Entry 9R2F (electron microscopy, 2.80 A resolution); this record covers chains A and B of the 6 polymer chains in the assembly.

== Chain A (and B) ==
Protein: Isoform Fetal-tau of Microtubule-associated protein tau
From: Homo sapiens
Notes: chain B of this document is another copy of the same molecule, construct and numbering; everything in this record applies to it too
UniProtKB: P10636 (TAU_HUMAN), isoform P10636-2; residues 307-378 here correspond to UniProt positions 218-289 (UniProt number = residue number - 89)
Sequence (72 residues; each row starts with the number of its first residue):
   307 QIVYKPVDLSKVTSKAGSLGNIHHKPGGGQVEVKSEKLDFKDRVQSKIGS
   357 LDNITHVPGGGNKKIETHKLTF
Differences from the reference sequence: engineered mutation Ala322 (Cys233 in P10636)
From the paper describing this entry:
  - self-association interface (contacts with another copy of this molecule): Lys331 to Gln336
  - conformationally variable residues: Gly323 to Asn368

== How chain A and chain B interact ==
Pairs across the interface (158):
  Gln307(A) - Gln307(B)  hydrogen bond
  Ile308(A) - Gln307(B)  hydrogen bond (backbone-backbone)
  Ile308(A) - Ile308(B)  hydrophobic
  Ile308(A) - Val309(B)  hydrogen bond (backbone-backbone)
  Val309(A) - Val309(B)
  Tyr310(A) - Val309(B)  hydrogen bond (backbone-backbone)
  Tyr310(A) - Tyr310(B)  hydrophobic
  Tyr310(A) - Lys311(B)  hydrogen bond (backbone-backbone)
  Tyr310(A) - His374(B)
  Tyr310(A) - Lys375(B)  hydrogen bond (side chain-backbone)
  Tyr310(A) - Leu376(B)  hydrophobic
  Lys311(A) - Lys311(B)
  Pro312(A) - Pro312(B)
  Pro312(A) - Val313(B)  hydrogen bond (backbone-backbone)
  Pro312(A) - His374(B)
  Val313(A) - Val313(B)
  Val313(A) - Asp314(B)  hydrogen bond (backbone-backbone)
  Val313(A) - Leu315(B)
  Asp314(A) - Asp314(B)
  Asp314(A) - Leu315(B)  hydrogen bond (backbone-backbone)
  Asp314(A) - Ser316(B)
  Asp314(A) - Lys370(B)  salt bridge
  Leu315(A) - Leu315(B)
  Ser316(A) - Leu315(B)
  Ser316(A) - Ser316(B)
  Ser316(A) - Lys317(B)  hydrogen bond (backbone-backbone)
  Lys317(A) - Lys317(B)
  Val318(A) - Lys317(B)  hydrogen bond (backbone-backbone)
  Val318(A) - Val318(B)
  Val318(A) - Thr319(B)  hydrogen bond (backbone-backbone)
  Val318(A) - Ala322(B)
  Thr319(A) - Lys317(B)
  Thr319(A) - Thr319(B)
  Ser320(A) - Thr319(B)  hydrogen bond (backbone-backbone)
  Ser320(A) - Ser320(B)  hydrogen bond (backbone-backbone)
  Lys321(A) - Ser320(B)  hydrogen bond (backbone-backbone)
  Lys321(A) - Lys321(B)
  Ala322(A) - Ala322(B)  hydrogen bond (backbone-backbone)
  Gly323(A) - Ala322(B)  hydrogen bond (backbone-backbone)
  Ser324(A) - Lys321(B)
  Ser324(A) - Ala322(B)
  Ser324(A) - Ser324(B)
  Leu325(A) - Ser324(B)  hydrogen bond (backbone-backbone)
  Leu325(A) - Leu325(B)  hydrophobic
  Leu325(A) - Gly326(B)
  Gly326(A) - Gly326(B)  hydrogen bond (backbone-backbone)
  Asn327(A) - Gly326(B)
  Asn327(A) - Asn327(B)  hydrogen bond (side chain-backbone)
  Ile328(A) - Asn327(B)  hydrogen bond (backbone-backbone)
  Ile328(A) - Ile328(B)
  Ile328(A) - His329(B)  hydrogen bond (backbone-backbone)
  Ile328(A) - Val363(B)  hydrophobic
  His329(A) - His329(B)
  His330(A) - His329(B)  hydrogen bond (backbone-backbone)
  His330(A) - His330(B)  hydrogen bond
  His330(A) - Lys331(B)  hydrogen bond (backbone-backbone)
  His330(A) - Ile360(B)
  His330(A) - Thr361(B)  hydrogen bond
  Lys331(A) - Lys331(B)
  Pro332(A) - Lys331(B)
  Pro332(A) - Pro332(B)
  Pro332(A) - Gly333(B)  hydrogen bond (backbone-backbone)
  Pro332(A) - Asn359(B)
  Gly334(A) - Gly333(B)  hydrogen bond (backbone-backbone)
  Gly334(A) - Gly334(B)
  Gly335(A) - Gly335(B)
  Gly335(A) - Gln336(B)  hydrogen bond (backbone-backbone)
  Gly335(A) - Leu357(B)
  Gln336(A) - Gln336(B)
  Val337(A) - Gln336(B)  hydrogen bond (backbone-backbone)
  Val337(A) - Val337(B)
  Val337(A) - Glu338(B)  hydrogen bond (backbone-backbone)
  Val337(A) - Ser356(B)
  Glu338(A) - Glu338(B)
  Val339(A) - Glu338(B)  hydrogen bond (backbone-backbone)
  Val339(A) - Val339(B)
  Val339(A) - Lys340(B)  hydrogen bond (backbone-backbone)
  Val339(A) - Ile354(B)
  Lys340(A) - Lys340(B)
  Ser341(A) - Lys340(B)  hydrogen bond (backbone-backbone)
  Ser341(A) - Ser341(B)
  Ser341(A) - Glu342(B)  hydrogen bond (backbone-backbone)
  Glu342(A) - Glu342(B)
  Glu342(A) - Lys343(B)  hydrogen bond (backbone-backbone)
  Glu342(A) - Leu344(B)  hydrogen bond (backbone-backbone)
  Leu344(A) - Leu344(B)
  Leu344(A) - Asp345(B)  hydrogen bond (backbone-backbone)
  Leu344(A) - Phe346(B)  hydrophobic
  Asp345(A) - Asp345(B)
  Phe346(A) - Asp345(B)  hydrogen bond (backbone-backbone)
  Phe346(A) - Phe346(B)  hydrophobic
  Phe346(A) - Lys347(B)  hydrogen bond (backbone-backbone)
  Phe346(A) - Val350(B)
  Lys347(A) - Lys347(B)
  Lys347(A) - Asp348(B)
  Lys347(A) - Val350(B)
  Asp348(A) - Asp348(B)
  Asp348(A) - Arg349(B)  salt bridge
  Arg349(A) - Asp348(B)  hydrogen bond (backbone-backbone)
  Val350(A) - Arg349(B)
  Val350(A) - Val350(B)
  Val350(A) - Gln351(B)  hydrogen bond (backbone-backbone)
  Gln351(A) - Gln351(B)
  Ser352(A) - Gln351(B)  hydrogen bond (backbone-backbone)
  Ser352(A) - Ser352(B)
  Ser352(A) - Lys353(B)  hydrogen bond (backbone-backbone)
  Lys353(A) - Lys353(B)
  Ile354(A) - Lys353(B)  hydrogen bond (backbone-backbone)
  Ile354(A) - Ile354(B)
  Gly355(A) - Ile354(B)  hydrogen bond (backbone-backbone)
  Gly355(A) - Gly355(B)
  Gly355(A) - Ser356(B)  hydrogen bond (backbone-backbone)
  Ser356(A) - Ser356(B)
  Leu357(A) - Ser356(B)  hydrogen bond (backbone-backbone)
  Leu357(A) - Leu357(B)
  Leu357(A) - Asp358(B)  hydrogen bond (backbone-backbone)
  Asp358(A) - Asp358(B)
  Asn359(A) - Asp358(B)  hydrogen bond (backbone-backbone)
  Asn359(A) - Asn359(B)  hydrogen bond
  Asn359(A) - Ile360(B)  hydrogen bond (backbone-backbone)
  Ile360(A) - Ile360(B)
  Thr361(A) - Ile360(B)  hydrogen bond (backbone-backbone)
  Thr361(A) - Thr361(B)
  Thr361(A) - His362(B)  hydrogen bond (backbone-backbone)
  His362(A) - His362(B)
  Val363(A) - His362(B)  hydrogen bond (backbone-backbone)
  Val363(A) - Val363(B)
  Val363(A) - Pro364(B)
  Val363(A) - Gly365(B)  hydrogen bond (backbone-backbone)
  Pro364(A) - Pro364(B)  hydrophobic
  Pro364(A) - Gly365(B)
  Gly365(A) - Gly365(B)
  Gly365(A) - Gly366(B)  hydrogen bond (backbone-backbone)
  Gly367(A) - Gly367(B)
  Asn368(A) - Ala322(B)  hydrogen bond (side chain-backbone)
  Asn368(A) - Gly367(B)  hydrogen bond (backbone-backbone)
  Asn368(A) - Asn368(B)  hydrogen bond
  Asn368(A) - Lys369(B)
  Lys369(A) - Lys369(B)
  Lys370(A) - Lys369(B)  hydrogen bond (backbone-backbone)
  Lys370(A) - Lys370(B)
  Lys370(A) - Ile371(B)  hydrogen bond (backbone-backbone)
  Ile371(A) - Ile371(B)
  Glu372(A) - Ile371(B)  hydrogen bond (backbone-backbone)
  Glu372(A) - Glu372(B)
  Glu372(A) - Thr373(B)  hydrogen bond (backbone-backbone)
  Thr373(A) - Thr373(B)
  His374(A) - Glu372(B)  salt bridge
  His374(A) - Thr373(B)  hydrogen bond (backbone-backbone)
  His374(A) - His374(B)  hydrogen bond
  His374(A) - Lys375(B)  hydrogen bond (backbone-backbone)
  Lys375(A) - Lys375(B)
  Leu376(A) - Lys375(B)  hydrogen bond (backbone-backbone)
  Leu376(A) - Leu376(B)
  Leu376(A) - Thr377(B)  hydrogen bond (backbone-backbone)
  Thr377(A) - Thr377(B)
  Phe378(A) - Thr377(B)  hydrogen bond (backbone-backbone)
  Phe378(A) - Phe378(B)  hydrophobic
Interface residues without a listed pair, chain A (71 interface residues in all): Gly333, Lys343
Interface residues without a listed pair, chain B (72 interface residues in all): Gly323

== Summary ==
71 residues of chain A and 72 residues of chain B are in contact, with 70 hydrogen bonds and 3 salt bridges.
Polar contacts include Asp314(A)-Lys370(B), Asp348(A)-Arg349(B) and His374(A)-Glu372(B). From the paper:
conformational variability at Gly323(A); a self-association interface involving Lys331(A).
Chain A and chain B are both Isoform Fetal-tau of Microtubule-associated protein tau (Homo sapiens); the
structure, Tau filaments seeded by AD homogenate using 0N3R C322A, was determined by electron microscopy,
deposited together with 9R2H.
